8U0Y - chains A and D of the 4 polymer chains in the assembly; structure by X-ray diffraction, 3.00 A resolution.

[Chain A]
Molecule: Fluorescent protein
Source organism: Ceramium secundatum
Amino-acid sequence (164 residues; row label = number of the first residue in the row):
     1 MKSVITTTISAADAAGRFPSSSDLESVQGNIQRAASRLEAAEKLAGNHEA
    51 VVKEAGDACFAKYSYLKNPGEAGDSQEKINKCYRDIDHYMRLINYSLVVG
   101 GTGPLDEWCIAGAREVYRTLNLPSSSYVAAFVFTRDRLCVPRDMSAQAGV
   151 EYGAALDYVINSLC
Covalent attachments: phycourobilin (PUB) linked to Cys82
Small-molecule neighbours:
  - phycourobilin (PUB), molecule 1: Leu24, Glu25, Gln28, Arg33, Gln147, Val150, Glu151
  - phycourobilin (PUB), molecule 2: Lys43, Leu44, Asn47, Ala50, Val51, Glu54, Arg137, Leu138, Cys139, Arg142, Asp143, Met144, Tyr152
  - phycourobilin (PUB), molecule 3: Cys59, Phe60, Leu66, Ala72, Gly73, Lys78, Lys81, Arg84, Asp85, His88, Tyr89, Leu92, Trp108, Cys109, Val116, Tyr117, Leu120, Leu122, Pro123, Ser126, Tyr127

[Chain D]
Molecule: Receptor B
Source organism: Mus musculus
Amino-acid sequence (237 residues; row label = number of the first residue in the row; X marks 3 residues of unknown identity (built as UNK)):
     3 TAVFQTPNYHVTQVGNEVSFNCKQTLGHDTMYWYKQDSKKLLKIMFSYNN
    53 KQLIVNETVPRRFSPQSSDKAHLNLRIKSVEPEDSAVYLCASSFRWVGEQ
   103 YFGPGTRLTVLEDLKNVFPPEVAVFEPSAAAASHTQKATLVCLATGFYPD
   153 HVELSWWVNGKEVHSGVCTDPQPLKEQPALNDSRYALSSRLRVSATFWQN
   203 PXXXFRCQVQFYGLSENDEWTQDRAKPVTQIVSAEAW
Not modelled in the structure: 204-206
Cystine bridges: Cys24-Cys92, Cys144-Cys209

[Chain A / chain D interface]
Pairs across the interface - 18 pairs, chain A then chain D:
  His48(A) - Arg97(D)  hydrogen bond
  Glu49(A) - Arg97(D)  salt bridge
  Glu49(A) - Trp98(D)
  Val52(A) - Trp98(D)  hydrophobic
  Lys53(A) - Arg97(D)
  Lys53(A) - Trp98(D)
  Gln76(A) - Phe96(D)
  Gln76(A) - Val99(D)  hydrogen bond (side chain-backbone)
  Gln76(A) - Gly100(D)
  Ile79(A) - Val99(D)  hydrophobic
  Asn80(A) - Asp31(D)  hydrogen bond
  Asn80(A) - Phe96(D)
  Asn80(A) - Arg97(D)
  Asn80(A) - Trp98(D)  hydrogen bond (side chain-backbone)
  Asn80(A) - Val99(D)
  Tyr83(A) - Trp98(D)  hydrophobic
  Arg84(A) - Trp98(D)
  Asp87(A) - Trp98(D)
Also at the interface, not in a pair above, chain A (11 interface residues in all): Glu77

[In short]
11 residues of chain A face 6 of chain D across their interface; the contacts include 4 hydrogen bonds and 1
salt bridge. Polar contacts include Glu49(A)-Arg97(D), His48(A)-Arg97(D) and Gln76(A)-Val99(D). Bound to chain
A: phycourobilin. Phycourobilin is covalently linked to Cys82(A).
Chain A is Fluorescent protein (Ceramium secundatum) and chain D is Receptor B (Mus musculus); the structure,
Bacterial protein cpx, was determined by X-ray diffraction.
